Entry 5MY1 (electron microscopy, 7.60 A resolution (low resolution: residue-level contacts below are approximate; hydrogen-bond / salt-bridge calls are withheld)); this record covers chains A and P of the 26 polymer chains in the assembly.

# Chain A
Molecule: 16S ribosomal RNA
Source organism: Escherichia coli K-12
Sequence (1542 nucleotides; row label = number of the first residue in the row):
     1 AAAUUGAAGAGUUUGAUCAUGGCUCAGAUUGAACGCUGGCGGCAGGCCUA
    51 ACACAUGCAAGUCGAACGGUAACAGGAAGAAGCUUGCUUCUUUGCUGACG
   101 AGUGGCGGACGGGUGAGUAAUGUCUGGGAAACUGCCUGAUGGAGGGGGAU
   151 AACUACUGGAAACGGUAGCUAAUACCGCAUAACGUCGCAAGACCAAAGAG
   201 GGGGACCUUCGGGCCUCUUGCCAUCGGAUGUGCCCAGAUGGGAUUAGCUA
   251 GUAGGUGGGGUAACGGCUCACCUAGGCGACGAUCCCUAGCUGGUCUGAGA
   301 GGAUGACCAGCCACACUGGAACUGAGACACGGUCCAGACUCCUACGGGAG
   351 GCAGCAGUGGGGAAUAUUGCACAAUGGGCGCAAGCCUGAUGCAGCCAUGC
   401 CGCGUGUAUGAAGAAGGCCUUCGGGUUGUAAAGUACUUUCAGCGGGGAGG
   451 AAGGGAGUAAAGUUAAUACCUUUGCUCAUUGACGUUACCCGCAGAAGAAG
   501 CACCGGCUAACUCCGUGCCAGCAGCCGCGGUAAUACGGAGGGUGCAAGCG
   551 UUAAUCGGAAUUACUGGGCGUAAAGCGCACGCAGGCGGUUUGUUAAGUCA
   601 GAUGUGAAAUCCCCGGGCUCAACCUGGGAACUGCAUCUGAUACUGGCAAG
   651 CUUGAGUCUCGUAGAGGGGGGUAGAAUUCCAGGUGUAGCGGUGAAAUGCG
   701 UAGAGAUCUGGAGGAAUACCGGUGGCGAAGGCGGCCCCCUGGACGAAGAC
   751 UGACGCUCAGGUGCGAAAGCGUGGGGAGCAAACAGGAUUAGAUACCCUGG
   801 UAGUCCACGCCGUAAACGAUGUCGACUUGGAGGUUGUGCCCUUGAGGCGU
   851 GGCUUCCGGAGCUAACGCGUUAAGUCGACCGCCUGGGGAGUACGGCCGCA
   901 AGGUUAAAACUCAAAUGAAUUGACGGGGGCCCGCACAAGCGGUGGAGCAU
   951 GUGGUUUAAUUCGAUGCAACGCGAAGAACCUUACCUGGUCUUGACAUCCA
  1001 CGGAAGUUUUCAGAGAUGAGAAUGUGCCUUCGGGAACCGUGAGACAGGUG
  1051 CUGCAUGGCUGUCGUCAGCUCGUGUUGUGAAAUGUUGGGUUAAGUCCCGC
  1101 AACGAGCGCAACCCUUAUCCUUUGUUGCCAGCGGUCCGGCCGGGAACUCA
  1151 AAGGAGACUGCCAGUGAUAAACUGGAGGAAGGUGGGGAUGACGUCAAGUC
  1201 AUCAUGGCCCUUACGACCAGGGCUACACACGUGCUACAAUGGCGCAUACA
  1251 AAGAGAAGCGACCUCGCGAGAGCAAGCGGACCUCAUAAAGUGCGUCGUAG
  1301 UCCGGAUUGGAGUCUGCAACUCGACUCCAUGAAGUCGGAAUCGCUAGUAA
  1351 UCGUGGAUCAGAAUGCCACGGUGAAUACGUUCCCGGGCCUUGUACACACC
  1401 GCCCGUCACACCAUGGGAGUGGGUUGCAAAAGAAGUAGGUAGCUUAACCU
  1451 UCGGGAGGGCGCUUACCACUUUGUGAUUCAUGACUGGGGUGAAGUCGUAA
  1501 CAAGGUAACCGUAGGGGAACCUGCGGUUGGAUCACCUCCUUA
Unresolved in the structure: 1-4, 1535-1542

# Chain P
Name: 30S ribosomal protein S16
Source organism: Escherichia coli K-12
UniProt: P0A7T3 (RS16_ECOLI); numbering as in UniProt (aligned over 1-82)
Chain sequence (82 residues; row label = number of the first residue in the row):
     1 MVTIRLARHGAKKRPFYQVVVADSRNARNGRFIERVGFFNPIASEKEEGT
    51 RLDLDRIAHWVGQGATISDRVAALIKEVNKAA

# How chain A and chain P interact
Residue-residue contacts - 68 pairs, chain A then chain P:
  C43(A) - Lys12(P)
  C43(A) - Lys13(P)
  A44(A) - Lys12(P)
  C110(A) - Arg25(P)
  G111(A) - Arg25(P)
  G111(A) - Ala27(P)
  G134(A) - Met1(P)
  G134(A) - Arg25(P)
  C135(A) - Met1(P)
  C136(A) - Met1(P)
  C136(A) - Gly64(P)
  U137(A) - Gly64(P)
  G227(A) - Gln63(P)
  A228(A) - Trp60(P)
  A228(A) - Gln63(P)
  U229(A) - Asp23(P)
  U229(A) - Trp60(P)
  G230(A) - Asp23(P)
  G230(A) - Arg25(P)
  C308(A) - Arg28(P)
  A309(A) - Arg28(P)
  A309(A) - Asn29(P)
  A309(A) - Gly30(P)
  G310(A) - Gly30(P)
  G310(A) - Arg31(P)
  C311(A) - Arg31(P)
  A374(A) - Tyr17(P)
  A374(A) - Arg70(P)
  U375(A) - Leu6(P)
  U375(A) - Ala7(P)
  U375(A) - Tyr17(P)
  U375(A) - Arg70(P)
  G376(A) - Arg5(P)
  G376(A) - Leu6(P)
  G376(A) - Ser68(P)
  G376(A) - Arg70(P)
  G377(A) - Thr3(P)
  G377(A) - Arg5(P)
  G377(A) - Ser24(P)
  G378(A) - Ser24(P)
  U390(A) - Arg28(P)
  G391(A) - Arg8(P)
  C392(A) - Arg8(P)
  C392(A) - Lys12(P)
  C392(A) - Lys13(P)
  A393(A) - Lys12(P)
  A393(A) - Lys13(P)
  G449(A) - Ile42(P)
  G449(A) - Ala43(P)
  G450(A) - Pro15(P)
  G450(A) - Pro41(P)
  A451(A) - Arg70(P)
  A452(A) - Arg70(P)
  A452(A) - Ala73(P)
  A452(A) - Glu77(P)
  G453(A) - Ala73(P)
  G453(A) - Glu77(P)
  U473(A) - Lys76(P)
  A608(A) - Phe32(P)
  C618(A) - Arg14(P)
  C623(A) - Ala11(P)
  C624(A) - His9(P)
  U625(A) - His9(P)
  U625(A) - Phe16(P)
  G626(A) - Gln18(P)
  G626(A) - Arg35(P)
  G626(A) - Phe38(P)
  G627(A) - Arg35(P)
Interface residues without a listed pair, chain A (43 interface residues in all): G42, G112, U231, A607, G617
Interface residues without a listed pair, chain P (42 interface residues in all): Val2, Gly10, Asn26, Ile33, Thr66

# In short
Chain A and chain P form an interface of 43 and 42 residues respectively.
Chain A is 16S ribosomal RNA and chain P is 30S ribosomal protein S16, both from Escherichia coli K-12; the
structure, E. coli expressome, was determined by electron microscopy.
